Entry 4FNC (X-ray diffraction, 2.49 A resolution); this record covers chains A and C of the 3 polymer chains in the assembly.

[Chain A]
Molecule: G/T mismatch-specific thymine DNA glycosylase
Organism: Homo sapiens
Notes: EC 3.2.2.29; fragment: human TDG glycosylase domain
UniProt: Q13569 (TDG_HUMAN); numbering as in UniProt (aligned over 111-308)
Sequence (204 residues; numbered 105 to 308; the number before each row is that of its first residue):
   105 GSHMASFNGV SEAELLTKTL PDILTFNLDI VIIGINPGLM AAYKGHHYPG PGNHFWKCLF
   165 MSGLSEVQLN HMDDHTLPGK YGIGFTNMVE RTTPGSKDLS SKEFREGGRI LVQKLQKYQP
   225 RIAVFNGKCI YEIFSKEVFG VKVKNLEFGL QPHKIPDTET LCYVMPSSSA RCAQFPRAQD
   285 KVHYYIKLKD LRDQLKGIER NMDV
Not modelled in the structure: 105-109, 306-308
Sequence notes: expression tag (105-110)
Small-molecule neighbours: 5-hydroxymethyl uracil (HMU): Gly-138, Ile-139, Asn-140, Pro-141, Gly-142, Ala-145, Tyr-152, Asn-157, Asn-191, Asn-230, Ser-271, Ser-272, Ser-273
Curated features (UniProtKB/Swiss-Prot):
  - cross-link: Lys-248 (Glycyl lysine isopeptide (Lys-Gly) (interchain with G-Cter in SUMO2))
  - mutagenesis: Asn-140 (N140A: Loss of DNA glycosylase activity but still able to bind DNA), Ala-145 (A145G: Increased DNA glycosylase activity on G/T mispairs), His-151 (H151A/Q: Increased DNA glycosylase activity on G/T mispairs), Asn-191 (N191A: Reduced DNA glycosylase activity on G/T and G/U mispairs), Thr-197 (T197A: Reduced DNA glycosylase activity on G/T mispairs), Arg-281 (R281A: Restores the DNA-binding ability of the sumoylated form)
Reported in the primary citation:
  - mutagenesis - N140A: abolished catalytic activity
  - conformationally variable residues (order/disorder transition): Ser-115 to Lys-122
  - binding site for the 29-nt DNA strand: Ile-139, Asn-140, Gly-142, Asn-157, Pro-198 to Ser-200, Arg-275, Gln-278
  - binding site for the 28-nt DNA strand (chain C): Ala-274, Ala-277, Pro-280
  - catalytic residues: Asn-140
  - binding site for 5-hydroxymethyl uracil: Ile-139, Gly-142, Ala-145, Tyr-152, Asn-191, Asn-230, Ser-271
  - mutagenesis - N230D: decreased catalytic activity on G:5hmU
  - mutagenesis - N140D, N230D: abolished catalytic activity on G:T
  - mutagenesis - N140D: decreased catalytic activity on G:U, G:5hmU and G:5caC
  - contacts within the chain: Asn-140/Arg-195 (hydrogen bond)
  - mutagenesis - A145S, S200A, K201A, S271A, S271H: unchanged catalytic activity

[Chain C]
Molecule: 28-nt DNA strand
Sequence (28 nucleotides; each row starts with the number of its first residue):
     1 CAGCTCTGTA CGTGAGCAGT GGACAGCT

[Chain A / chain C interface]
Pairs across the interface (14; chain A residue first):
  Pro-155(A) with DA15(C), phosphate contact; DG16(C), phosphate contact
  Lys-201(A) with DT9(C), base contact; DA10(C), base contact
  Lys-240(A) with DC6(C), salt bridge to the phosphate
  Ala-274(A) with DG12(C), hydrogen bond to the base
  Arg-275(A) with DG12(C), base contact
  Cys-276(A) with DG12(C), hydrogen bond to the base
  Ala-277(A) with DC11(C), base contact; DG12(C), base contact
  Pro-280(A) with DG12(C), hydrogen bond to the base; DT13(C), sugar contact
  Arg-281(A) with DT13(C), phosphate contact; DG14(C), salt bridge to the phosphate
Also at the interface, not in a pair above, chain A (12 interface residues in all): Gly-156, Gln-278, Phe-279

[Summary]
The interface between chain A and chain C involves 12 residues on one side and 9 on the other; the contacts
include 3 hydrogen bonds and 2 salt bridges. Among the polar pairs are Ala-274(A)/DG12(C), Cys-276(A)/DG12(C)
and Pro-280(A)/DG12(C). From the paper: the catalytic residue Asn-140(A); N140D and N230D of chain A abolish
catalytic activity on G:T; 8 substitutions were tested in all.
Chain A is G/T mismatch-specific thymine DNA glycosylase (Homo sapiens) and chain C is a 28-nt DNA strand; the
structure, Human TDG in a post-reactive complex with 5-hydroxymethyluracil (5hmU), was determined by X-ray
diffraction.
